6VON - chains J and a of the 26 polymer chains in the assembly; structure by electron microscopy, 3.35 A resolution.

== Chain J ==
Molecule: ATP synthase subunit b', chloroplastic
Source organism: Spinacia oleracea
UniProtKB: P31853 (ATPX_SPIOL); numbering as in UniProt (aligned over 1-222)
Sequence (222 residues; each row starts with the number of its first residue):
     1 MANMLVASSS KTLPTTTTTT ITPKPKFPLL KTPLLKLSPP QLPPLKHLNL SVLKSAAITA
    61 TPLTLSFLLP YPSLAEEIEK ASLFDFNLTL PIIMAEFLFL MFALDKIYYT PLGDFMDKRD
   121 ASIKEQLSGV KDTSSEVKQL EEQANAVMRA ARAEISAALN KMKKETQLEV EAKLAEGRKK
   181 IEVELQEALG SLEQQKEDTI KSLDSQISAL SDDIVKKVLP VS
Disordered / not traced: 1-90, 221-222

== Chain a ==
Molecule: ATP synthase subunit a, chloroplastic
Source organism: Spinacia oleracea
UniProtKB: P06451 (ATPI_SPIOL); numbering as in UniProt (aligned over 1-247)
Sequence (247 residues; numbered 1 to 247; the number before each row is that of its first residue):
     1 MNVLSYSINP LKGLYAISGV EVGQHFYWQI GGFQIHGQVL ITSWVVIAIL LGSAAIAVRS
    61 PQTIPTGGQN FFEYVLEFIR DVSKTQIGEE YRPWVPFIGT MFLFIFVSNW SGALLPWKII
   121 QLPHGELAAP TNDINTTVAL ALLTSVAYFY AGLTKKGLGY FGKYIQPTPI LLPINILEDF
   181 TKPLSLSFRL FGNILADELV VVVLVSLVPL VVPIPVMFLG LFTSGIQALI FATLAAAYIG
   241 ESLEGHH
Disordered / not traced: 1-21, 245-247

== How chain J and chain a interact ==
Residue-residue contacts - 41 pairs, chain J then chain a:
  Pro91(J) with Asn135(a)
  Ile92(J) with Leu40(a), hydrophobic; Trp44(a), hydrophobic
  Ile93(J) with Val39(a), hydrophobic; Leu40(a), hydrophobic; Ser43(a); Thr136(a)
  Met94(J) with Ala139(a), hydrophobic
  Glu96(J) with Trp44(a), hydrogen bond; Ile47(a)
  Phe97(J) with Ile47(a), hydrophobic; Phe97(a), hydrophobic; Thr100(a); Met101(a), hydrophobic; Leu140(a), hydrophobic
  Leu100(J) with Ile47(a), hydrophobic; Leu50(a), hydrophobic; Leu51(a), hydrophobic
  Met101(J) with Phe97(a), hydrophobic; Thr100(a)
  Leu104(J) with Leu50(a), hydrophobic; Leu51(a), hydrophobic; Ala54(a), hydrophobic; Thr100(a)
  Asp105(J) with Pro96(a)
  Ile107(J) with Val58(a)
  Tyr108(J) with Ala54(a); Phe72(a)
  Tyr109(J) with Leu76(a); Pro96(a), hydrophobic; Gly99(a); Thr100(a)
  Thr110(J) with Arg92(a), hydrogen bond
  Leu112(J) with Gln69(a); Phe72(a), hydrophobic; Glu73(a); Leu76(a), hydrophobic
  Phe115(J) with Pro61(a), hydrophobic; Gln62(a); Thr63(a)
  Met116(J) with Glu73(a)
Also at the interface, not in a pair above, chain J (19 interface residues in all): Leu98, Pro111
Also at the interface, not in a pair above, chain a (32 interface residues in all): Ile35, Ala55, Arg59, Val95, Leu142, Leu143

== Summary ==
The interface between chain J and chain a involves 19 residues on one side and 32 on the other, with 2
hydrogen bonds. Among the polar pairs are Glu96(J)-Trp44(a) and Thr110(J)-Arg92(a).
Here chain J is ATP synthase subunit b', chloroplastic and chain a is ATP synthase subunit a, chloroplastic,
both from Spinacia oleracea. Entry 6VON (Chloroplast ATP synthase (R1, CF1FO)) was determined by electron
microscopy (same publication as 6VM1, 6VM4, 6VMB, 6VMD, 6VMG, 6VOF and 8 further entries).
